PDB entry 5Y14 | X-ray diffraction, 1.76 A resolution | chains C and A of the 6 polymer chains in the assembly

# Chain C (and A)
Molecule: N44
Notes: chain A of this document is another copy of the same molecule, construct and numbering; everything in this record applies to it too
Reference sequence: Q1HMR5 (Q1HMR5_9HIV1); numbering as in UniProt (aligned over 27-70)
Chain sequence (44 residues; numbered 27 to 70; the number before each row is that of its first residue):
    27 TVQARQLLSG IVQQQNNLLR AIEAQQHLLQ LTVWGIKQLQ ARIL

# Chain C / chain A interface
Residue-residue contacts (25):
  Leu-34(C) / Leu-34(A)  hydrophobic
  Ile-37(C) / Ile-37(A)  hydrophobic
  Gln-41(C) / Ile-37(A)  hydrogen bond (side chain-backbone)
  Gln-41(C) / Gln-40(A)
  Gln-41(C) / Gln-41(A)
  Ile-48(C) / Leu-44(A)  hydrophobic
  Ile-48(C) / Ala-47(A)  hydrophobic
  Ile-48(C) / Gln-51(A)  hydrogen bond (backbone-side chain)
  Gln-51(C) / Gln-51(A)
  Gln-52(C) / Gln-51(A)  hydrogen bond
  Leu-55(C) / Gln-51(A)
  Leu-55(C) / Leu-54(A)  hydrophobic
  Leu-55(C) / Thr-58(A)
  Gln-56(C) / Leu-54(A)
  Val-59(C) / Leu-54(A)  hydrophobic
  Val-59(C) / Thr-58(A)
  Ile-62(C) / Gly-61(A)
  Ile-62(C) / Ile-62(A)  hydrophobic
  Ile-62(C) / Leu-65(A)  hydrophobic
  Leu-65(C) / Leu-65(A)  hydrophobic
  Gln-66(C) / Gly-61(A)
  Gln-66(C) / Leu-65(A)
  Ile-69(C) / Leu-65(A)  hydrophobic
  Ile-69(C) / Ile-69(A)  hydrophobic
  Leu-70(C) / Arg-68(A)
Also at the interface, not in a pair above, chain C (18 interface residues in all): Val-38, Leu-44, Leu-45, Thr-58
Also at the interface, not in a pair above, chain A (18 interface residues in all): Ala-30, Leu-33, Ile-48, Leu-55

# Overview
The chain C/chain A interface involves 18 residues from each chain; the contacts include 3 hydrogen bonds.
Polar contacts include Gln-41(C)/Ile-37(A), Ile-48(C)/Gln-51(A) and Gln-52(C)/Gln-51(A).
Both chains are N44. Entry 5Y14 (Crystal structure of LP-40/N44) was determined by X-ray diffraction.
